PDB entry 8IXE | electron microscopy, 4.40 A resolution (low resolution: residue-level contacts below are approximate; hydrogen-bond / salt-bridge calls are withheld) | chains W and l of the 12 polymer chains in the assembly

[Chain W]
Name: Tubulin beta-2A chain
From: Mus musculus
UniProtKB: Q7TMM9 (TBB2A_MOUSE); residues 1-445 here = UniProt positions 1-445
Chain sequence (457 residues; numbered 1 to 457; the number before each row is that of its first residue):
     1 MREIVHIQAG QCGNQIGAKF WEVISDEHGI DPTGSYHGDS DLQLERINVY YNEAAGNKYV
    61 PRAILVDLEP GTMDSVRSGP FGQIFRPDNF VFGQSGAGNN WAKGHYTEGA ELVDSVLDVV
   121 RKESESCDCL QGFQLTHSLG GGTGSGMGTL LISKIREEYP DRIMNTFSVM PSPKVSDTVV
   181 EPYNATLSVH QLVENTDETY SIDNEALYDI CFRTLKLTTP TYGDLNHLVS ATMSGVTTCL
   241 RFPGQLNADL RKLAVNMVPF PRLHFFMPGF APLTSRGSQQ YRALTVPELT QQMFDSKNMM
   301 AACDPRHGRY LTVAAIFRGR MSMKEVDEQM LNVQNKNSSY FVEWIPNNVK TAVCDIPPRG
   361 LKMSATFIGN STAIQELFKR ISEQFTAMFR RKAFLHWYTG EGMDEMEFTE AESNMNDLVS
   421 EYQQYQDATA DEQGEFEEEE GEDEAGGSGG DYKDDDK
Not modelled in the structure: 427-457
Differences from the reference sequence: expression tag (446-457)
Residues lining bound ligands:
  - phosphomethylphosphonic acid guanylate ester (G2P): Gly10, Gln11, Cys12, Gln15, Ala97, Gly98, Asn99, Ser138, Gly140, Gly141, Gly142, Thr143, Gly144, Asp177, Thr178, Glu181, Asn204, Leu207, Tyr222, Leu225, Asn226
  - GTP (guanosine-5'-triphosphate): Gln245, Leu246, Asn247, Lys252
Curated features (UniProtKB/Swiss-Prot):
  - motif: Met1 to Ile4 (MREI motif)
  - binding site (GTP): Gln11, Glu69, Ser138, Gly142, Thr143, Gly144, Asn204, Asn226
  - binding site (Mg(2+)): Glu69
  - modified residue: Ser40 (Phosphoserine), Lys58 (N6-acetyllysine), Ser172 (Phosphoserine), Thr285 (Phosphothreonine), Thr290 (Phosphothreonine), Arg318 (Omega-N-methylarginine), Glu438 (5-glutamyl polyglutamate)
  - cross-link (Glycyl lysine isopeptide (Lys-Gly)): Lys58 (interchain with G-Cter in ubiquitin), Lys324 (interchain with G-Cter in ubiquitin)

[Chain l]
Name: Kinesin-1 heavy chain
From: Homo sapiens
UniProtKB: P33176 (KINH_HUMAN); numbering as in UniProt (aligned over 1-349)
Chain sequence (372 residues; each row starts with the number of its first residue; numbers below 1 keep their minus sign (Met-22 is residue -22)):
   -22 MGSSHHHHHH SSGLVPRGSH MASMADLAEC NIKVMCRFRP LNESEVNRGD KYIAKFQGED
    38 TVVIASKPYA FDRVFQSSTS QEQVYNDCAK KIVKDVLEGY NGTIFAYGQT SSGKTHTMEG
    98 KLHDPEGMGI IPRIVQDIFN YIYSMDENLE FHIKVSYFEI YLDKIRDLLD VSKTNLSVHE
   158 DKNRVPYVKG CTERFVCSPD EVMDTIDEGK SNRHVAVTNM NEHSSRSHSI FLINVKQENT
   218 QTEQKLSGKL YLVDLAGSAK VSKTGAEGAV LDEAKNINKS LSALGNVISA LAEGSTYVPY
   278 RDSKMTRILQ DSLGGNCRTT IVICCSPSSY NESETKSTLL FGQRAKTIKN TVCVNVELTA
   338 EQWKKKYEKE KE
Not modelled in the structure: -22 to 4, 330-349
Differences from the reference sequence: initiating methionine (-22); expression tag (-21 to 0); conflict Ala236 (Glu in P33176)
Residues lining bound ligands: ATP (adenosine-5'-triphosphate): Arg14, Arg16, Pro17, Asn19, Gln86, Thr87, Ser88, Ser89, Gly90, Lys91, Thr92, His93, Lys98, Asn198, His200, Ser201, Ser202, Arg203, Leu232, Ala233, Gly234
Curated features (UniProtKB/Swiss-Prot):
  - binding site (ATP): Gly85 to Thr92
  - modified residue: Ala2 (N-acetylalanine)
  - cross-link: Lys213 (Glycyl lysine isopeptide (Lys-Gly) (interchain with G-Cter in SUMO2))

[Chain W / chain l interface]
Residue-residue contacts (18):
  Glu157(W) with Lys141(l)
  Pro160(W) with Leu139(l)
  Pro261(W) with Asp279(l)
  Arg262(W) with Arg278(l)
  Glu410(W) with His156(l); Glu157(l)
  Glu412(W) with Arg161(l)
  Ser413(W) with Arg161(l); Arg278(l)
  Asn414(W) with Arg278(l)
  Asn416(W) with Arg161(l)
  Asp417(W) with Tyr274(l); Arg278(l)
  Ser420(W) with Tyr274(l)
  Glu421(W) with Tyr274(l)
  Gln424(W) with Ser272(l); Thr273(l); Tyr274(l)
Also at the interface, not in a pair above, chain W (16 interface residues in all): Glu194, Phe260, Thr409
Also at the interface, not in a pair above, chain l (13 interface residues in all): Lys256, Asn263, Pro276

[Overview]
The interface between chain W and chain l involves 16 residues on one side and 13 on the other. Ligands of
chain W: GTP and phosphomethylphosphonic acid guanylate ester. Ligands of chain l: ATP.
Chain W is Tubulin beta-2A chain (Mus musculus) and chain l is Kinesin-1 heavy chain (Homo sapiens); the
structure, GMPCPP-Alpha1C/Beta2A-microtubule decorated with kinesin seam region, was determined by electron
microscopy together with 8IXA, 8IXB, 8IXD, 8IXF and 8IXG from the same study.
